PDB entry 8WOF | electron microscopy, 3.30 A resolution | chains O and R of the 13 polymer chains in the assembly

== Chain O ==
Molecule: Helicase HerA central domain-containing protein
Source organism: Paenibacillus sp. 453mf
Sequence (696 residues; each row starts with the number of its first residue):
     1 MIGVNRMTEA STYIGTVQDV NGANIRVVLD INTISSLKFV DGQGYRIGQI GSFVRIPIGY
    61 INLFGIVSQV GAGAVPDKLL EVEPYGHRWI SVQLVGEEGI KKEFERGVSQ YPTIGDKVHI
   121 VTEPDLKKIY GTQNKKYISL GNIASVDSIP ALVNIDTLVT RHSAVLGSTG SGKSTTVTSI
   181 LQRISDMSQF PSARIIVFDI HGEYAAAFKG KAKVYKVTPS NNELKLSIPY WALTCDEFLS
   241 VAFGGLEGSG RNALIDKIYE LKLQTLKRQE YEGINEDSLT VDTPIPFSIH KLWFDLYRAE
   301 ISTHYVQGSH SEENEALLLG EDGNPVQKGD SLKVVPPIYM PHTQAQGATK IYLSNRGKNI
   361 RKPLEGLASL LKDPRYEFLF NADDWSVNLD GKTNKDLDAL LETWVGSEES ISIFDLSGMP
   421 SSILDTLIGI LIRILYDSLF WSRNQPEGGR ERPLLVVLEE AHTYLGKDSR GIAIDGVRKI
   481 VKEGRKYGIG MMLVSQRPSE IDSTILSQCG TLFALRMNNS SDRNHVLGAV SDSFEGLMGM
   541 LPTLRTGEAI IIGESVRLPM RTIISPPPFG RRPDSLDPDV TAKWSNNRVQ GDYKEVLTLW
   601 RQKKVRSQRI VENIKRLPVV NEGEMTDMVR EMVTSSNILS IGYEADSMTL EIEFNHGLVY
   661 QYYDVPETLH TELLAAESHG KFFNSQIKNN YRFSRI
Not modelled in the structure: 1-7, 620-635

== Chain R ==
Molecule: SIR2-like domain-containing protein
Source organism: Paenibacillus sp. 453mf
Reference sequence: A0A1I6T0R8 (A0A1I6T0R8_9BACL); numbering as in UniProt (aligned over 1-381)
Sequence (381 residues; row label = number of the first residue in the row):
     1 MDHSITASYY DTTQQLSLLK HVLSEDKRPI AFIIAAGCPV SIRHNDAPLI PDVAGLTRKI
    61 SDSFGGNPDS LLMKIIQNLK TTIPNPTIED ILSYIRLLQQ IPMSGKIHDV ENSVINALEE
   121 SICELIEEEV NVDLPGNATP YHKIAAWINS INREHQVEIF TTNYDLLMEQ ALEELNVPYF
   181 DGFVGSKRAF FDIRTIEENK LPSRWSKLWK LHGSINWQLD KQTQTIWRGT PSKGCSLIHP
   241 SHLKYDQSRK MPYLVMMDQL KLFLNQPSAI LITCGYSYKD QHINEVLSQG LQTNPNALIY
   301 GLQYDVLENY QEAKDMALKR SNLILLAKDR AIIGKKEGEW KPDPQSSQDN DPLLFFKLGD
   361 FQHLASFLEE ISQYDWSKQN D
Not modelled in the structure: 1-7, 65-68, 246-250, 343-353, 374-381

== Chain O / chain R interface ==
Pairs across the interface (12; chain O residue first):
  Leu-37(O) with Leu-18(R), hydrophobic; His-21(R)
  Phe-39(O) with Leu-18(R), hydrophobic; Val-22(R), hydrophobic; Arg-28(R); Tyr-300(R)
  Asp-41(O) with Gly-334(R)
  Gly-42(O) with Ile-324(R); Ile-333(R)
  Gly-44(O) with Leu-18(R)
  Arg-46(O) with His-21(R)
  Asp-147(O) with Asp-11(R)
Also at the interface, not in a pair above, chain O (9 interface residues in all): Gln-43, Ser-148
Also at the interface, not in a pair above, chain R (12 interface residues in all): Tyr-9, Leu-298, Ser-321

== In short ==
Chain O and chain R form an interface of 9 and 12 residues respectively.
Here chain O is Helicase HerA central domain-containing protein and chain R is SIR2-like domain-containing
protein, both from Paenibacillus sp. 453mf. Entry 8WOF (Cryo-EM structure of SIR2/HerA complex) was determined
by electron microscopy.
